PDB entry 1GU1 | X-ray diffraction, 1.80 A resolution | chains B and G of the 12 polymer chains in the assembly

Chain B (and G):
Name: 3-dehydroquinate dehydratase
Organism: Streptomyces coelicolor
Notes: EC 4.2.1.10; chain G of this document is another copy of the same molecule, construct and numbering; everything in this record applies to it too
Reference sequence: P15474 (AROQ_STRCO); residues 1-156 here = UniProt positions 1-156
Chain sequence (156 residues; numbered 1 to 156; the number before each row is that of its first residue):
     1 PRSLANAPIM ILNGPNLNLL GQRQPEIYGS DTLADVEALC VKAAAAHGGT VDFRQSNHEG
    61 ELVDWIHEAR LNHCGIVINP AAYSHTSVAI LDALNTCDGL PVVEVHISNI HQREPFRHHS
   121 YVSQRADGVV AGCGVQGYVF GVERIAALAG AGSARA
Not modelled in the structure: 1, 151-156
Ligand contacts: 2,3 -anhydro-quinic acid (FA1): Tyr28, Asn79, Ala81, Ala82, His85, His106, Ile107, Ser108, Ile110, Arg113, Arg117
Reported in the primary citation:
  - binding site for 2,3 -anhydro-quinic acid: Tyr28, Asn79, His85, Asp92, His106, Ile107 to Ser108, Arg117
  - catalytic residues: Tyr28, Asn79, His106
  - catalytic residues: Arg113 (proposed by the authors, not directly observed)
  - binding site for glycerol: Asn16, Leu17, Leu20, Tyr28
  - binding site for l(+)-tartaric acid: Arg23, Tyr28, Asp92, Asn95, Arg113

How chain B and chain G interact:
Contacting residue pairs (46):
  Asn109(B) with Ser123(G), hydrogen bond (side chain-backbone); Ala126(G), hydrogen bond (side chain-backbone); Asp127(G); Val129(G)
  His111(B) with Ser123(G)
  Gln112(B) with Ser123(G), hydrogen bond (side chain-backbone); Gln124(G), hydrogen bond (side chain-backbone); Arg125(G); Ala126(G), hydrogen bond (side chain-backbone)
  Ser123(B) with Asn109(G), hydrogen bond (backbone-side chain); His111(G); Gln112(G)
  Gln124(B) with Gln112(G), hydrogen bond (backbone-side chain)
  Arg125(B) with Gln112(G)
  Ala126(B) with Asn109(G), hydrogen bond (backbone-side chain); Gln112(G), hydrogen bond (backbone-side chain)
  Asp127(B) with Asn109(G); Gly132(G)
  Gly128(B) with Ala131(G); Gly132(G)
  Val129(B) with Asn109(G); Val129(G); Val130(G); Ala131(G), hydrogen bond (backbone-backbone)
  Val130(B) with Val129(G)
  Ala131(B) with Gly128(G); Val129(G), hydrogen bond (backbone-backbone)
  Gly132(B) with Asp127(G); Gly128(G)
  Cys133(B) with Gly128(G); Arg144(G), hydrogen bond (backbone-side chain)
  Gly134(B) with Arg144(G)
  Gln136(B) with Glu143(G), hydrogen bond (side chain-backbone); Arg144(G), hydrogen bond; Ala147(G)
  Phe140(B) with Phe140(G); Glu143(G); Arg144(G)
  Glu143(B) with Gln136(G), hydrogen bond (backbone-side chain); Phe140(G); Glu143(G)
  Arg144(B) with Cys133(G), hydrogen bond (side chain-backbone); Gly134(G); Gln136(G), hydrogen bond; Phe140(G)
  Ala147(B) with Gln136(G)

Summary:
The chain B/chain G interface involves 20 residues from each chain; the contacts include 17 hydrogen bonds.
Polar pairs include Asn109(B)-Ser123(G), Asn109(B)-Ala126(G) and Gln112(B)-Ser123(G). Ligands of chain B: 2,3
-anhydro-quinic acid. The paper reports catalytic residues Tyr28(B), Asn79(B) and His106(B) among others; a
binding site for 2,3 -anhydro-quinic acid at Tyr28(B), Asn79(B) and His85(B) among others.
Both chains are 3-dehydroquinate dehydratase (Streptomyces coelicolor). Entry 1GU1 (Crystal structure of type
II dehydroquinase from Streptomyces coelicolor complexed with 2,3-anhydro-quinic acid) was determined by X-ray
diffraction together with 1GTZ, 1GU0 and 1D0I from the same study.
